PDB entry 8PSU | electron microscopy, 3.18 A resolution | chains A and B of the 5 polymer chains in the assembly

# Chain A
Name: Polymerase acidic protein (PA-like)
Source organism: Tilapia lake virus
UniProt: A0A142I7Z3 (A0A142I7Z3_9VIRU); numbering as in UniProt (aligned over 1-419)
Amino-acid sequence (419 residues; row label = number of the first residue in the row):
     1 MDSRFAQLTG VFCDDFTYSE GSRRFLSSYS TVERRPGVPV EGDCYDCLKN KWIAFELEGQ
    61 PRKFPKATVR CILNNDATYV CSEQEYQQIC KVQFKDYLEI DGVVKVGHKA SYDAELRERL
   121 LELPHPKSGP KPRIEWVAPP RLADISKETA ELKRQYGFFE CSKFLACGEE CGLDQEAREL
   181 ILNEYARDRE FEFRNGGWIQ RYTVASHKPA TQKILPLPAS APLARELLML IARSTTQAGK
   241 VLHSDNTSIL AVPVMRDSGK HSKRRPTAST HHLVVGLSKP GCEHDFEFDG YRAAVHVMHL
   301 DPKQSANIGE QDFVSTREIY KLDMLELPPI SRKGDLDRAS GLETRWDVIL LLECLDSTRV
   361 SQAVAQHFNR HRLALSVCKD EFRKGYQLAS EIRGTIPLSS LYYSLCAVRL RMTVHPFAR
Disordered / not traced: 1-101, 418-419
Metal / ion sites: Zn2+: Cys161, Cys282, His284, His296

# Chain B
Name: Putative PB1
Source organism: Tilapia lake virus
UniProt: A0A1Y9SHW4 (A0A1Y9SHW4_9VIRU); numbering as in UniProt (aligned over 1-519)
Amino-acid sequence (519 residues; numbered 1 to 519; the number before each row is that of its first residue):
     1 MWAFQEGVCK GNLLSGPTSM KAPDSAARES IDRASEIMTG KSYNAVHTGD LSKLPNQGES
    61 PLRIVDSDLY SERSCCWVIE KEGRVVCKST TLTRGMTSLL NTTKCSSPSE LICKVLTVES
   121 LSEKIGDTSV EELLSHGRYF KCALRDQERG KPKSRAIFLS HPFFRLLSSV VETHARSVLS
   181 KVSAVYTATA SAEQRAMMAA QVVESRKHVL NGDCTKYNEA IDADTLLKVW DAIGMGSIGV
   241 MLAYMVRRKC VLIKDTLVEC PGGMLMGMFN ATATLALQGT TDRFLSFSDD FITSFNSPAE
   301 LREIEDLLFA SCHNLSLKKS YISVASLEIN SCTLTRDGDL ATGLGCTAGV PFRGPLVTLK
   361 QTAAMLSGAV DSGVMPFHSA ERLFQIKQQE CAYRYNNPTY TTRNEDFLPT CLGGKTVISF
   421 QSLLTWDCHP FWYQVHPDGP DTIDQKVLSV LASKTRRRRT RLEALSDLDP LVPHRLLVSE
   481 SDVSKIRAAR QAHLKSLGLE QPTNFNYAIY KAVQPTAGC
Disordered / not traced: 516-519
Reported in the primary citation:
  - specificity-determining residues: Asn270 (proposed by the authors, not directly observed)

# Chain A / chain B interface
Residue-residue contacts - 174 pairs, chain A then chain B:
  Val104(A) - Leu62(B)  hydrogen bond (backbone-backbone)
  Lys105(A) - Gly58(B)
  Lys105(A) - Glu59(B)  salt bridge
  Lys105(A) - Ser60(B)
  Lys105(A) - Leu62(B)
  Val106(A) - Gln57(B)
  Val106(A) - Ser60(B)  hydrogen bond (backbone-backbone)
  Val106(A) - His174(B)
  Val106(A) - Met235(B)
  Gly107(A) - Gly58(B)  hydrogen bond (backbone-backbone)
  Gly107(A) - Gly234(B)
  Gly107(A) - Met235(B)
  Gly107(A) - Gly236(B)
  His108(A) - Leu116(B)
  His108(A) - Gly236(B)
  His108(A) - Ser237(B)  hydrogen bond (backbone-backbone)
  Lys109(A) - Ser237(B)
  Ala110(A) - Ser237(B)  hydrogen bond (backbone-side chain)
  Ser111(A) - Val118(B)  hydrogen bond (side chain-backbone)
  Ser111(A) - Glu119(B)  hydrogen bond (side chain-backbone)
  Tyr112(A) - Val115(B)  hydrogen bond (side chain-backbone)
  Tyr112(A) - Leu116(B)
  Tyr112(A) - Val118(B)  hydrophobic
  Tyr112(A) - Leu121(B)  hydrophobic
  Tyr112(A) - Met241(B)  hydrophobic
  Asp113(A) - Ser237(B)  hydrogen bond
  Asp113(A) - Val240(B)
  Glu115(A) - Leu121(B)
  Leu116(A) - Val240(B)  hydrophobic
  Leu116(A) - Met241(B)  hydrophobic
  Arg117(A) - Asp231(B)  salt bridge
  Arg117(A) - Val240(B)
  Arg119(A) - Leu121(B)
  Arg119(A) - Glu131(B)  salt bridge
  Arg119(A) - Tyr244(B)  hydrogen bond
  Leu120(A) - Leu227(B)  hydrophobic
  Leu120(A) - Val240(B)
  Leu120(A) - Ala243(B)  hydrophobic
  Leu120(A) - Tyr244(B)
  Leu123(A) - Tyr244(B)  hydrophobic
  Leu123(A) - Arg247(B)
  Pro124(A) - Arg247(B)  hydrogen bond (backbone-side chain)
  His125(A) - Asp224(B)  salt bridge
  Pro126(A) - Met38(B)  hydrophobic
  Pro126(A) - Ala45(B)
  Pro126(A) - Asp222(B)
  Pro126(A) - Asp224(B)
  Lys127(A) - Met38(B)  hydrogen bond (backbone-backbone)
  Lys127(A) - Thr39(B)
  Lys127(A) - Gly40(B)
  Lys127(A) - Val46(B)
  Ser128(A) - Gly40(B)
  Ser128(A) - Asn44(B)
  Ser128(A) - Val46(B)
  Gly129(A) - Gly40(B)
  Gly129(A) - Asn44(B)  hydrogen bond (backbone-side chain)
  Gly129(A) - Phe309(B)
  Pro130(A) - Gly40(B)
  Pro130(A) - Lys41(B)
  Pro130(A) - Phe309(B)
  Lys131(A) - Asp306(B)  salt bridge
  Lys131(A) - Phe309(B)
  Pro132(A) - Phe309(B)
  Ile134(A) - Glu305(B)
  Ile134(A) - Leu315(B)  hydrophobic
  Ile134(A) - Leu317(B)  hydrophobic
  Trp136(A) - Leu301(B)
  Trp136(A) - Glu305(B)
  Trp136(A) - Ser320(B)
  Trp136(A) - Ile322(B)  hydrophobic
  Arg225(A) - Glu390(B)  salt bridge
  Arg225(A) - Tyr393(B)
  Glu226(A) - Tyr393(B)
  Met229(A) - Tyr393(B)  hydrophobic
  Met229(A) - Arg394(B)
  Asp301(A) - Met20(B)
  Lys303(A) - Thr18(B)
  Lys303(A) - Ser19(B)
  Lys303(A) - Met20(B)
  Asn307(A) - Ser15(B)
  Asn307(A) - Gly16(B)  hydrogen bond (side chain-backbone)
  Asn307(A) - Thr18(B)
  Gly309(A) - Arg394(B)  hydrogen bond (backbone-side chain)
  Glu310(A) - Ser15(B)  hydrogen bond
  Glu310(A) - Pro351(B)
  Glu310(A) - Phe352(B)  hydrogen bond (backbone-backbone)
  Glu310(A) - Arg353(B)  salt bridge
  Gln311(A) - Leu14(B)
  Gln311(A) - Ser15(B)
  Gln311(A) - Phe352(B)
  Gln311(A) - Arg394(B)
  Asp312(A) - Phe352(B)
  Asp312(A) - Lys387(B)  salt bridge
  Asp312(A) - Glu390(B)
  Val314(A) - Ile386(B)  hydrophobic
  Val314(A) - Glu390(B)
  Ser315(A) - Ile386(B)
  Ser315(A) - Lys387(B)
  Thr316(A) - Leu13(B)
  Glu318(A) - Arg382(B)  salt bridge
  Glu318(A) - Ile386(B)
  Ile319(A) - Leu13(B)  hydrophobic
  Ile319(A) - Leu344(B)  hydrophobic
  Ile319(A) - Leu383(B)  hydrophobic
  Tyr320(A) - Met1(B)  hydrophobic
  Tyr320(A) - Trp2(B)
  Tyr320(A) - Gln5(B)  hydrogen bond (backbone-side chain)
  Tyr320(A) - Cys9(B)  hydrophobic
  Tyr320(A) - Gly11(B)
  Tyr320(A) - Leu13(B)
  Leu322(A) - Ser379(B)
  Leu322(A) - Arg382(B)
  Asp323(A) - Gln5(B)
  Asp323(A) - Glu6(B)  hydrogen bond (backbone-backbone)
  Asp323(A) - Gly7(B)  hydrogen bond (side chain-backbone)
  Met324(A) - Phe4(B)
  Met324(A) - Gln5(B)
  Leu325(A) - Phe4(B)  hydrogen bond (backbone-backbone)
  Leu325(A) - Glu6(B)
  Glu326(A) - Phe4(B)
  Leu327(A) - Phe4(B)  hydrophobic
  Pro328(A) - Phe4(B)
  Trp346(A) - Phe4(B)  hydrophobic
  Asp347(A) - Met1(B)
  Glu353(A) - Trp2(B)  hydrogen bond
  Glu353(A) - Leu14(B)
  Ser357(A) - Pro17(B)
  Ser357(A) - Thr18(B)  hydrogen bond (side chain-backbone)
  Thr358(A) - Pro17(B)
  Thr358(A) - Pro152(B)
  Arg359(A) - Ser15(B)  hydrogen bond (side chain-backbone)
  Gln362(A) - Gly11(B)  hydrogen bond (side chain-backbone)
  Gln362(A) - Leu14(B)  hydrogen bond (side chain-backbone)
  Gln362(A) - Ser15(B)
  Gln362(A) - Arg149(B)
  Gln362(A) - Gly150(B)
  Ala363(A) - Gly150(B)
  Val364(A) - Trp2(B)  hydrophobic
  Ala365(A) - Trp2(B)  hydrophobic
  Gln366(A) - Arg149(B)
  Gln366(A) - Gly150(B)
  His367(A) - Lys318(B)
  Phe368(A) - Ala3(B)
  Asn369(A) - Val8(B)
  Asn369(A) - Cys9(B)
  Asn369(A) - Glu328(B)
  Arg370(A) - Lys319(B)
  Arg370(A) - Tyr321(B)
  Arg372(A) - Gln5(B)  hydrogen bond (side chain-backbone)
  Arg372(A) - Glu6(B)  hydrogen bond (side chain-backbone)
  Arg372(A) - Gly7(B)  hydrogen bond (side chain-backbone)
  Leu373(A) - Tyr321(B)
  Leu373(A) - Ser323(B)
  Leu373(A) - Ser326(B)
  Leu373(A) - Thr333(B)
  Ala374(A) - Tyr321(B)  hydrophobic
  Ala374(A) - Ile322(B)
  Leu375(A) - Ile322(B)  hydrogen bond (backbone-backbone)
  Leu375(A) - Val324(B)  hydrophobic
  Ser376(A) - Tyr321(B)
  Ser376(A) - Ile322(B)  hydrogen bond (backbone-backbone)
  Cys378(A) - Leu317(B)
  Glu381(A) - Leu317(B)
  Glu381(A) - Lys318(B)
  Phe382(A) - Leu317(B)
  Gly385(A) - Lys318(B)
  Glu391(A) - Lys153(B)
  Ile392(A) - Pro152(B)  hydrophobic
  Ser404(A) - Trp2(B)
  Ala407(A) - Phe4(B)
  Val408(A) - Trp2(B)  hydrophobic
  Arg411(A) - Ala3(B)  hydrogen bond (side chain-backbone)
  Arg411(A) - Phe4(B)
  Arg411(A) - Gln5(B)  hydrogen bond (side chain-backbone)
Interface residues without a listed pair, chain A (93 interface residues in all): Leu228, Ala232, Ala268, Pro302, Gln304, Arg317, Leu350, Cys354, Val360, Ser361, Val377, Leu410, His415
Interface residues without a listed pair, chain B (99 interface residues in all): Lys10, Ile37, Ser42, Tyr43, Pro61, Cys113, Thr117, Ser120, Val130, Leu134, His208, Leu210, Ile238, Arg248, Arg302, Val350, Met375

# Overview
93 residues of chain A and 99 residues of chain B are in contact; the contacts include 33 hydrogen bonds and 9
salt bridges. Polar contacts include Lys105(A)-Glu59(B), Arg117(A)-Asp231(B) and Arg119(A)-Glu131(B).
Cys161(A), Cys282(A), His284(A) and His296(A) form the Zn2+ site. The paper reports the specificity
determinant Asn270(B).
Here chain A is Polymerase acidic protein (PA-like) and chain B is Putative PB1, both from Tilapia lake virus.
Entry 8PSU (Tilapia Lake Virus polymerase in vRNA pre-initiation state mode A (core only)) was determined by
electron microscopy, deposited together with 8PSN, 8PSO, 8PSQ, 8PSS, 8PSX, 8PSZ and 6 further entries.
